Entry 6U6Y (X-ray diffraction, 2.47 A resolution); this record covers chains A and D of the 4 polymer chains in the assembly.

== Chain A (and D) ==
Name: Deoxynucleoside triphosphate triphosphohydrolase SAMHD1
Source organism: Homo sapiens
Notes: EC 3.1.5.-; chain D of this document is another copy of the same molecule, construct and numbering; everything in this record applies to it too
UniProt: Q9Y3Z3 (SAMH1_HUMAN); numbering as in UniProt (aligned over 114-626)
Sequence (533 residues; numbered 94 to 626; the number before each row is that of its first residue):
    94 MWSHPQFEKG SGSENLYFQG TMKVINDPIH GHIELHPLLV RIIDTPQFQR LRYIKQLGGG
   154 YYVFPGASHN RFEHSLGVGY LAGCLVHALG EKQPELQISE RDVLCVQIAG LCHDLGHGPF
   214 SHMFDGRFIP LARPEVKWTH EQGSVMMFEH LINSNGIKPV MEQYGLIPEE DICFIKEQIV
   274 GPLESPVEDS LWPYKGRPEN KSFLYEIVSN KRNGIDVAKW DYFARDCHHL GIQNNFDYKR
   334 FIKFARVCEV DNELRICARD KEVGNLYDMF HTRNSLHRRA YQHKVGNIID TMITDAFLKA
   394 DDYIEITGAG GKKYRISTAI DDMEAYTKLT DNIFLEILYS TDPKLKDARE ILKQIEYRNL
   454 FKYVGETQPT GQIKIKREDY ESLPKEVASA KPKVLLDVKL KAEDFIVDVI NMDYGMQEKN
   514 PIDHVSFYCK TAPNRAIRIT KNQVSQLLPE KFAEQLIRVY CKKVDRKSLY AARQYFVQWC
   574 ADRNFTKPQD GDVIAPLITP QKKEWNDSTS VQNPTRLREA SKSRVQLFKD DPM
Disordered / not traced: 94-114, 277-283, 506-516, 531-546, 583-626 (chain D: 94-114, 277-283, 304-305, 485-489, 507-514, 531-547, 584-626)
Construct notes: initiating methionine (94); expression tag (95-113); engineered mutation Ala311 (Asp in Q9Y3Z3)
UniProt features mapped onto this chain:
  - active site: His233
  - binding site (GTP): Lys116, Val117, Asp137, Gln142, Arg145, Arg451, Lys455, Lys523
  - binding site (dATP): Asn119, Gln149, Val156, Arg164, His210, His215, Lys312, Tyr315, Asp319, Arg333, Arg352, Lys354, Asn358, Arg366, Gln375, His376, Lys377, Lys523
  - binding site (dCTP): Asn119, Gln149, Val156, Arg164, His210, His215, Lys312, Tyr315, Asp319, Arg333, Arg352, Lys354, Arg366, Arg372, Gln375, His376, Lys377, Lys523
  - binding site (dGTP): Asn119, Gln149, Leu150, Val156, Arg164, Lys312, Tyr315, Asp319, Arg333, Arg352, Lys354, Asn358, Arg366, Tyr374, Gln375, His376, Lys377, Lys523
  - binding site (dTTP): Asn119, Gln149, Val156, Arg164, His210, His215, Lys312, Tyr315, Asp319, Arg333, Arg352, Lys354, Gln375, His376, Lys377, Lys523
  - binding site (Mn(2+)): His167, His206, Asp207
  - modified residue: Thr592 (Microbial infection: Phosphothreonine)
  - cross-link (Glycyl lysine isopeptide (Lys-Gly)): Lys467 (interchain with G-Cter in SUMO2), Lys469 (interchain with G-Cter in SUMO2), Lys492 (interchain with G-Cter in SUMO2), Lys622 (interchain with G-Cter in SUMO2)
  - natural variant: Asp120 to His123 (deletion: In AGS5), His123 (H123P: In AGS5), Arg143 (R143C: In AGS5; R143H: In AGS5), Arg145 (R145Q: In AGS5), His167 (H167Y: In AGS5), Ile201 (I201N: In AGS5 and CHBL2), Gly209 (G209S: In AGS5), Met254 (M254V: In AGS5), Arg290 (R290H: In AGS5), Leu369 (L369S: In AGS5), Met385 (M385V: In AGS5), Ile448 (I448T: In AGS5), 1 further natural variant entry in UniProt
  - mutagenesis: Asp137 (D137A: Impairs homotetramerization and nearly abolishes dNTPase activity), Gln142 (Q142E/A: Impairs homotetramerization and nearly abolishes dNTPase activity; when associated with K-145), Arg143 (R143A: Abolished ability to restrict infection by viruses), Arg145 (R145A: Impairs homotetramerization and nearly abolishes dNTPase activity. Abolished ability to restrict infection by viruses; R145K: Impairs homotetramerization and nearly abolishes dNTPase activity ...), Gln149 (Q149A: Abolished dNTPase activity without affecting homotetramerization. Abolished dNTPase activity; when associated with A-319), Arg164 (R164A: Abolished ability to restrict infection by viruses), His167 (H167A: Abolished ability to restrict infection by viruses), His206 to Asp207 (Abolishes zinc binding and dNTPase activity. Does not affect ability to promote DNA end resection at stalled replication forks), His206 (H206A: Abolished ability to restrict infection by viruses), Asp207 (D207A: Abolished ability to restrict infection by viruses; D207N/A: Loss of dNTPase activity), His210 (H210A: Abolished dNTPase activity without affecting homotetramerization), His215 (H215A: Abolished dNTPase activity without affecting homotetramerization), 29 further mutagenesis entries in UniProt
Ion coordination: Zn2+: His167, His206, Asp207
Ligand contacts: 2'-deoxyadenosine 5'-triphosphate (DTP): Gln149, Leu150, Arg164, His206, Asp207, His210, His215, His233, Tyr315, Asp319, His370, Tyr374, Asn504
Reported in the primary citation:
  - binding site for RNA cgccu: Asp137, Gln142, Arg145
  - binding site for RNA cgccu: His376, Arg451
  - post-translational modification sites: Thr592 (citing earlier work)
  - mutagenesis - H376A: decreased binding to oligonucleotide
  - mutagenesis - R352A, K523A: unchanged binding to oligonucleotide
  - mutagenesis - R352A, K523A: decreased catalytic activity on GTP/dNTP
  - mutagenesis - R352A, K523A: decreased catalytic activity on dNTPase
  - mutagenesis - R352A, H376A, K523A: unchanged catalytic activity on dNTP depletion

== Chain A / chain D interface ==
Pairs across the interface (62; chain A residue first):
  Ile118(A) - Pro158(D)  hydrophobic
  Asn119(A) - Pro158(D)
  Asn119(A) - Leu323(D)  hydrogen bond (side chain-backbone)
  Pro121(A) - Gly159(D)
  Pro121(A) - His321(D)
  Pro121(A) - His322(D)
  Pro121(A) - Gly324(D)
  Asp137(A) - Glu449(D)
  Asp137(A) - Tyr450(D)
  Asp137(A) - Arg451(D)
  Thr138(A) - Glu449(D)
  Pro139(A) - Glu449(D)
  Pro139(A) - Tyr450(D)
  Gln142(A) - Glu449(D)
  Arg145(A) - Tyr154(D)  hydrogen bond (side chain-backbone)
  Arg145(A) - Tyr155(D)
  Tyr146(A) - Tyr155(D)  hydrogen bond
  Tyr146(A) - Phe427(D)
  Tyr146(A) - Leu428(D)  hydrophobic
  Tyr154(A) - Arg145(D)  hydrogen bond (backbone-side chain)
  Tyr154(A) - Asn163(D)  hydrogen bond
  Tyr154(A) - Glu166(D)  hydrogen bond
  Tyr155(A) - Arg145(D)
  Tyr155(A) - Tyr146(D)  hydrogen bond
  Pro158(A) - Ile118(D)  hydrophobic
  Pro158(A) - Asn119(D)
  Pro158(A) - Glu166(D)
  Gly159(A) - Pro121(D)
  Ser161(A) - Ser161(D)  hydrogen bond (backbone-side chain)
  Ser161(A) - His162(D)
  Ser161(A) - Asn163(D)
  Ser161(A) - Glu166(D)  hydrogen bond
  His162(A) - Ser161(D)
  Asn163(A) - Tyr154(D)  hydrogen bond
  Glu166(A) - Tyr154(D)  hydrogen bond
  Glu166(A) - Pro158(D)
  Glu166(A) - Ser161(D)
  Asn248(A) - Tyr450(D)
  His321(A) - Pro121(D)
  His321(A) - His321(D)  hydrogen bond
  His322(A) - Pro121(D)
  His322(A) - His322(D)
  Leu323(A) - Asn119(D)  hydrogen bond (backbone-side chain)
  Gly324(A) - Pro121(D)
  Lys421(A) - Tyr432(D)  hydrogen bond (side chain-backbone)
  Thr423(A) - Tyr432(D)  hydrogen bond
  Asn425(A) - Asn425(D)  hydrogen bond
  Asn425(A) - Leu428(D)
  Asn425(A) - Tyr432(D)
  Phe427(A) - Tyr146(D)
  Leu428(A) - Tyr146(D)  hydrophobic
  Leu428(A) - Asn425(D)
  Tyr432(A) - Lys421(D)
  Tyr432(A) - Thr423(D)  hydrogen bond
  Tyr432(A) - Asn425(D)
  Glu449(A) - Asp137(D)
  Glu449(A) - Pro139(D)
  Glu449(A) - Gln142(D)
  Tyr450(A) - Asp137(D)
  Tyr450(A) - Pro139(D)
  Tyr450(A) - Asn248(D)
  Arg451(A) - Asp137(D)
Interface residues without a listed pair, chain A (36 interface residues in all): Phe165, Leu169, Thr420, Glu429, Thr434
Interface residues without a listed pair, chain D (36 interface residues in all): Thr138, Phe165, Leu169, Thr400, Thr420, Thr434

== Overview ==
Chain A and chain D each contribute 36 residues to their interface; the contacts include 17 hydrogen bonds.
Polar contacts include Asn119(A)-Leu323(D), Arg145(A)-Tyr154(D) and Tyr146(A)-Tyr155(D). Chain A binds
2'-deoxyadenosine 5'-triphosphate. The paper reports a binding site for RNA cgccu at Asp137(A), Gln142(A) and
Arg145(A) among others; R352A and K523A of chain A reduce catalytic activity on GTP/dNTP.
Chain A and chain D are both Deoxynucleoside triphosphate triphosphohydrolase SAMHD1 (Homo sapiens); the
structure, Human SAMHD1 bound to ribo(CGCCU)-oligonucleotide, was determined by X-ray diffraction, deposited
together with 6U6X and 6U6Z.
